4UW3 - chain A; structure by X-ray diffraction, 1.48 A resolution.

Chain A:
Name: Human galectin-7
Source organism: Homo sapiens
UniProt: P47929 (LEG7_HUMAN); residues 0-135 here correspond to UniProt positions 1-136 (UniProt number = residue number + 1)
Chain sequence (136 residues; numbered 0 to 135; the number before each row is that of its first residue; numbering starts at 0):
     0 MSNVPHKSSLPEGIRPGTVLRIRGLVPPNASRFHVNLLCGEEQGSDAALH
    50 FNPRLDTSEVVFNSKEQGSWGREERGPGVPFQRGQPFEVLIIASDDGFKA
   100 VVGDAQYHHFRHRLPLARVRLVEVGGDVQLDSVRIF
Unresolved in the structure: 0-1
Ligand contacts: dendron-d1 (50G): Arg31, His49, Asn51, Arg53, Val60, Asn62, Trp69, Glu72
Swiss-Prot annotation at these positions:
  - binding site (a beta-D-galactoside): Trp69 to Gly75

Overview:
Bound to chain A: dendron-d1. UniProt lists 7 beta-D-galactoside-binding residues.
Chain A is Human galectin-7 (Homo sapiens); the structure, Human galectin-7 in complex with a galactose based
dendron D1, was determined by X-ray diffraction together with 4UW4, 4UW5 and 4UW6 from the same study.
